Entry 9KBH (electron microscopy, 3.30 A resolution); this record covers chains B and H of the 7 polymer chains in the assembly.

== Chain B ==
Name: Non-structural protein 1
From: Human parvovirus B19
UniProtKB: I7BP20 (I7BP20_PAVHB); residues 2-570 here = UniProt positions 2-570
Chain sequence (569 residues; each row starts with the number of its first residue):
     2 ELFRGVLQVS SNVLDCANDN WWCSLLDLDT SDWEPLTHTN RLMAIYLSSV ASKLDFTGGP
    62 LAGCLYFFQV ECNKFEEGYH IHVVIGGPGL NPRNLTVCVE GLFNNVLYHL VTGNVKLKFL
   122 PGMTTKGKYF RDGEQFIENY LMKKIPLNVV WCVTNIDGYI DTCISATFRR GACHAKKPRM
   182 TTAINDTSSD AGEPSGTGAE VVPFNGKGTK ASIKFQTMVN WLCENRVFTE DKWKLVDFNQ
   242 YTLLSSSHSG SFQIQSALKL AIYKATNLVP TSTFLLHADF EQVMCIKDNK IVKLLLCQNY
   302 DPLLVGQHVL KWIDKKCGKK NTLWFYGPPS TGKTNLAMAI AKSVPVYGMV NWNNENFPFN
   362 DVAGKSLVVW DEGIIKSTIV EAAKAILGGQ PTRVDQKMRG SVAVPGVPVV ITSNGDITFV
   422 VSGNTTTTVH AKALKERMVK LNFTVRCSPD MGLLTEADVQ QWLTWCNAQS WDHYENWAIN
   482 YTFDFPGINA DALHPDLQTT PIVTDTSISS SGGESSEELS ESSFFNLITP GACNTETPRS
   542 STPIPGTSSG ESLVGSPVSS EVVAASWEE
Disordered / not traced: 2-201, 280-283, 500-570
Metal / ion sites: Mg2+: Thr335 (together with AMP-PNP)
Small-molecule neighbours:
  - AMP-PNP (ANP; phosphoaminophosphonic acid-adenylate ester), molecule 1: Gly319, Lys320, Gly389, Gly390, Gln391, Arg438
  - AMP-PNP (ANP), molecule 2: Pro329, Pro330, Ser331, Thr332, Gly333, Lys334, Thr335, Asn336, Thr413, Asn415, Cys448, Ser449, Pro450, Asp451, Met452, Gly453, Leu454
From the paper describing this entry:
  - binding site for the 67-nt DNA strand (chain H): Lys398, Met399
  - conformationally variable residues (loop rearrangement): Gly349 to Gly365, Thr393 to Gly407
  - binding site for AMP-PNP: Gly319, Lys320, Gly390, Gln391, Arg438
  - mutagenesis - K320A, K334A, T335A, K398A, N415A, R438A: abolished catalytic activity on DNA unwinding
  - mutagenesis - Q391A, M399A: decreased catalytic activity on unwind DNA
  - mutagenesis - K320A, K398A: decreased catalytic activity
  - mutagenesis - K334A, T335A, E373A, Q391A, M399A, N415A: unchanged catalytic activity
  - mutagenesis - R438A: increased catalytic activity
  - mutagenesis - E373A: decreased catalytic activity on DNA substrate
  - mutagenesis - T210A: decreased catalytic activity on DNA unwinding
  - mutagenesis - K211A, H249A: unchanged catalytic activity on DNA unwinding
  - mutagenesis - T210A, K211A, H249A: unchanged catalytic activity on cleave duplex DNA-1

== Chain H ==
Molecule: 67-nt DNA strand
Sequence (67 nucleotides; numbered -60 to 6; the number before each row is that of its first residue; numbers below 1 keep their minus sign (DT-60 is residue -60)):
   -60 TGTACCGGAA GTCCCGCCTA CCGGCGGCGA CCGGCGGCAT CTGATTTGGT GTCTTCTTTT
     0 AAATTTT
Disordered / not traced: -60 to 0

== How chain B and chain H interact ==
Residue-residue contacts - 8 pairs, chain B then chain H:
  Asn355(B) - DT5(H)  hydrogen bond to the phosphate
  Asn357(B) - DT5(H)  base contact
  Asn357(B) - DT6(H)  base contact
  Phe358(B) - DT4(H)  phosphate contact
  Lys398(B) - DT4(H)  phosphate contact
  Lys398(B) - DT5(H)  salt bridge to the phosphate
  Met399(B) - DT3(H)  base contact
  Met399(B) - DT4(H)  sugar contact
Interface residues without a listed pair, chain B (6 interface residues in all): Gln397

== Summary ==
6 residues of chain B face 4 of chain H across their interface, with 1 hydrogen bond and 1 salt bridge. Polar
pairs include Asn355(B)-DT5(H) and Lys398(B)-DT5(H). From the paper: a binding site for AMP-PNP at Gly319(B),
Lys320(B) and Gly390(B) among others; K320A, K334A and T335A of chain B, among others, abolish catalytic
activity on DNA unwinding; 12 substitutions were tested in all.
Chain B is Non-structural protein 1 (Human parvovirus B19) and chain H is a 67-nt DNA strand; the structure,
The structure of B19V NS1_2-570/ssDNA/AMPPNP, was determined by electron microscopy, deposited together with
9KBG, 9KBI and 9KBJ.
